Entry 2VK7 (X-ray diffraction, 1.20 A resolution); this record covers chain A.

== Chain A ==
Name: Exo-alpha-sialidase
Source organism: Clostridium perfringens
Notes: EC 3.2.1.18; fragment: catalytic domain, residues 243-694
UniProtKB: Q59310 (Q59310_CLOPE); residues 1243-1694 here correspond to UniProt positions 243-694 (UniProt number = residue number - 1000)
Sequence (452 residues; row label = number of the first residue in the row):
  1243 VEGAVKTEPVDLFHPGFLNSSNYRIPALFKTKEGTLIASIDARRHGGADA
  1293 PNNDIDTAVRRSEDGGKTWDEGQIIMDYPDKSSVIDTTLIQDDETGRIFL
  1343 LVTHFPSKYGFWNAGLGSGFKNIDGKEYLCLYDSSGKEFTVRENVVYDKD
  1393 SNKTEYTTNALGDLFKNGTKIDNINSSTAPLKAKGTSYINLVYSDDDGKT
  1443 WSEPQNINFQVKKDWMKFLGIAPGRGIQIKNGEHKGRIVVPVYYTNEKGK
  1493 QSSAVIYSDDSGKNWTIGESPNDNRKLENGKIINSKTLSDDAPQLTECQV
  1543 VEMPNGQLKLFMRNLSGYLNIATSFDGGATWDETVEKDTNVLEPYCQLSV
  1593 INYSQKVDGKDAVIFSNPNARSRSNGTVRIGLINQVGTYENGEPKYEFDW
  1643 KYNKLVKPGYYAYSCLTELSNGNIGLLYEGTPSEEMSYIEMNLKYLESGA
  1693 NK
Unresolved in the structure: 1692-1694
Covalent attachments: 3-fluorosialic acid (FSI) linked to Y1655
Bound ions: Ca2+ site 1: D1296, D1298, D1319, Y1320; Ca2+ site 2: D1515, W1573
Small-molecule neighbours: 3-fluorosialic acid (FSI; 5-acetamido-3,5-dideoxy-3-fluoro-D-erythro-alpha-L-manno-non-2-ulopyranosonic acid): R1266, I1267, R1285, D1291, I1327, D1328, F1347, F1353, W1354, F1460, Y1485, Q1493, E1539, R1555, Y1587, R1615
What the authors report for this chain:
  - binding site for 3-fluorosialic acid: D1291, Y1655
  - catalytic residues: Y1655
  - conformationally variable residues (side-chain flip): E1539

== Overview ==
3-fluorosialic acid is covalently linked to Y1655. The Ca2+ site 1 is built by D1296, D1298, D1319 and Y1320.
D1515 and W1573 coordinate Ca2+ site 2. From the paper: the catalytic residue Y1655; a binding site for
3-fluorosialic acid at D1291 and Y1655.
Chain A is Exo-alpha-sialidase (Clostridium perfringens); the structure, The structure of clostridium
perfringens nani sialidase and its catalytic intermediates, was determined by X-ray diffraction (same
publication as 2VK5, 2VK6 and 2BF6).
